6HMZ - chains X and A; structure by X-ray diffraction, 1.98 A resolution.

[Chain X]
Molecule: Peptidyl-prolyl cis-trans isomerase
Organism: Brassica napus
Notes: EC 5.2.1.8
UniProtKB: A0A078GRH6 (A0A078GRH6_BRANA); residue numbers follow UniProt; this construct covers 1-180
Chain sequence (180 residues; row label = number of the first residue in the row):
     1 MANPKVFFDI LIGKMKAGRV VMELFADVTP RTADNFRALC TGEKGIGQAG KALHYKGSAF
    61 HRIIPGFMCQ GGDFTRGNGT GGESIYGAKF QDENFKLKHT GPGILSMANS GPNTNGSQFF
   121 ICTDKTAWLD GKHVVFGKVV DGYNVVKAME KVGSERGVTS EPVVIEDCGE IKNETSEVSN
Unresolved in the structure: 1, 172-180
Ion coordination: Mg2+: A38, L53
Ligand contacts: malonate ion (MLI): I46, G47, Q48
From the paper describing this entry:
  - binding site for malonate ion: I46, G47
  - binding site for Cyclosporin (chain A): S110

[Chain A]
Molecule: Cyclosporin
Chain sequence (11 residues; each row starts with the number of its first residue):
     1 TAGLVLAALL V
Covalently attached groups: covalent link T1-V11
Modified positions: T1 (4-methyl-4-[(E)-2-butenyl]-4,N-methyl-threonine; BMT); A2 (alpha-aminobutyric acid; ABA); G3 (sarcosine; SAR); L4, L6, L9, L10 (N-methylleucine; MLE); A8 (D-alanine; DAL); V11 (N-methylvaline; MVA)

[How chain X and chain A interact]
Contacting residue pairs (26):
  R62(X) with T1(A); V5(A); L10(A), hydrogen bond (side chain-backbone); V11(A)
  F67(X) with L9(A); L10(A); V11(A)
  Q70(X) with T1(A), hydrogen bond (side chain-backbone); V11(A)
  G79(X) with A2(A); G3(A), hydrogen bond (backbone-backbone)
  T80(X) with G3(A)
  A108(X) with A2(A); V11(A)
  N109(X) with T1(A); A2(A), hydrogen bond (backbone-backbone); V11(A), hydrogen bond (backbone-backbone)
  S110(X) with T1(A); A2(A), hydrogen bond (side chain-backbone); L4(A)
  Q118(X) with A2(A)
  F120(X) with V11(A)
  W128(X) with L9(A), hydrogen bond (side chain-backbone)
  L129(X) with L9(A); V11(A)
  H133(X) with V11(A)
Interface residues without a listed pair, chain X (15 interface residues in all): M68, G111

[In short]
15 residues of chain X face 8 of chain A across their interface; the contacts include 7 hydrogen bonds. Polar
pairs include R62(X)-L10(A), Q70(X)-T1(A) and S110(X)-A2(A). Ligands of chain X: malonate ion. The paper
reports a binding site for malonate ion at I46(X) and G47(X); a binding site for Cyclosporin (chain A) at
S110(X).
Chain X is Peptidyl-prolyl cis-trans isomerase (Brassica napus) and chain A is Cyclosporin; the structure,
Crystal Structure of a Single-Domain Cyclophilin from Brassica napus Phloem Sap, was determined by X-ray
diffraction.
